PDB entry 6CX9 | X-ray diffraction, 2.36 A resolution | chains A and C of the 4 polymer chains in the assembly

== Chain A ==
Molecule: Antigen-presenting glycoprotein CD1d1
Source organism: Mus musculus
Reference sequence: A0A0R4J090 (A0A0R4J090_MOUSE); residues 1-279 here correspond to UniProt positions 19-297 (UniProt number = residue number + 18)
Chain sequence (285 residues; each row starts with the number of its first residue):
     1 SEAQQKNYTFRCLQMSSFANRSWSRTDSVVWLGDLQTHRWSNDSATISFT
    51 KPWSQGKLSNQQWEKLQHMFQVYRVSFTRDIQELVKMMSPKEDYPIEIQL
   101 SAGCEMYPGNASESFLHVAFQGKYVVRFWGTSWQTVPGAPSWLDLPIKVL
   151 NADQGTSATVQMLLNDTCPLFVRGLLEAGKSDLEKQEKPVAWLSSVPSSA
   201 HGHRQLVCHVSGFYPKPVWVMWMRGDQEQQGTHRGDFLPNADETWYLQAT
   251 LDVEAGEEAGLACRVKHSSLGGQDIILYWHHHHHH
Not modelled in the structure: 1-6, 197-203, 280-285
Differences from the reference sequence: expression tag (280-285)
Cystine bridges: Cys-104/Cys-168, Cys-208/Cys-263
Covalently attached groups: N-acetylglucosamine (NAG) linked to Asn-20, Asn-42; glycan linked to Asn-165

== Chain C ==
Molecule: Chimeric T cell antigen receptor alpha chain Va14, Va24, Ja18
Source organism: Mus musculus
Chain sequence (209 residues; each row starts with the number of its first residue; numbering starts at 0):
     0 MKTQVEQSPQSLVVRQGENCVLQCNYSVTPDNHLRWFKQDTGKGLVSLTV
    50 LVDQKDKTSNGRYSATLDKDAKHSTLHITATLLDDTATYICVVGDRGSAL
   100 GRLHFGAGTQLIVIPDIQNPDPAVYQLRDSKSSDKSVCLFTDFDSQTNVS
   150 QSKDSDVYITDKCVLDMRSMDFKSNSAVAWSNKSDFACANAFNNSIIPED
   200 TFFPSPESS
Not modelled in the structure: 0-1, 183-184, 205-208
Cystine bridges: Cys-23/Cys-90, Cys-137/Cys-187

== Interface between chain A and chain C ==
Contacting residue pairs (16; chain A residue first):
  Val-72(A) with Pro-29(C), hydrophobic
  Ser-76(A) with Pro-29(C); Arg-95(C), hydrogen bond (backbone-side chain)
  Arg-79(A) with Asp-94(C), salt bridge; Arg-95(C); Leu-99(C), hydrogen bond (side chain-backbone); Gly-100(C); Arg-101(C)
  Asp-80(A) with Arg-95(C), salt bridge; Leu-99(C)
  Glu-83(A) with Arg-101(C), salt bridge
  Met-87(A) with Leu-99(C), hydrophobic
  Val-149(A) with Ser-97(C); Leu-99(C), hydrophobic
  Ala-152(A) with Gly-96(C)
  Asp-153(A) with Gly-96(C)
Interface residues without a listed pair, chain A (11 interface residues in all): Leu-84, Lys-86
Interface residues without a listed pair, chain C (10 interface residues in all): Thr-28, Asn-31

== Summary ==
11 residues of chain A face 10 of chain C across their interface; the contacts include 2 hydrogen bonds and 3
salt bridges. Polar contacts include Arg-79(A)/Asp-94(C), Asp-80(A)/Arg-95(C) and Glu-83(A)/Arg-101(C).
Here chain A is Antigen-presenting glycoprotein CD1d1 and chain C is Chimeric T cell antigen receptor alpha
chain Va14, Va24, Ja18, both from Mus musculus. Entry 6CX9 (Structure of alpha-GSA[16,6P] bound by CD1d and in
complex with the Va14Vb8.2 TCR) was determined by X-ray diffraction, deposited together with 6C5M, 6C69, 6C6A,
6C6C, 6C6E, 6C6H and 10 further entries.
